2CV5 - chains J and C of the 10 polymer chains in the assembly; structure by X-ray diffraction, 2.50 A resolution.

# Chain J
Molecule: 146-nt DNA strand
Sequence (146 nucleotides; numbered 147 to 292; the number before each row is that of its first residue):
   147 ATCAATATCC ACCTGCAGAT TCTACCAAAA GTGTATTTGG AAACTGCTCC ATCAAAAGGC
   207 ATGTTCAGCT GAATTCAGCT GAACATGCCT TTTGATGGAG CAGTTTCCAA ATACACTTTT
   267 GGTAGAATCT GCAGGTGGAT ATTGAT
Metal / ion sites: Mn2+ site 1 near DG185 (its only coordinating residue here); Mn2+ site 2 near DG217 (its only coordinating residue here); Mn2+ site 3 near DG267 (its only coordinating residue here); Mn2+ site 4 near DG280 (its only coordinating residue here)

# Chain C
Name: Histone H2A.a
From: Homo sapiens
UniProt: P28001 (H2AA_HUMAN); residues 0-129 here = UniProt positions 0-129
Amino-acid sequence (130 residues; numbered 0 to 129; the number before each row is that of its first residue; numbering starts at 0):
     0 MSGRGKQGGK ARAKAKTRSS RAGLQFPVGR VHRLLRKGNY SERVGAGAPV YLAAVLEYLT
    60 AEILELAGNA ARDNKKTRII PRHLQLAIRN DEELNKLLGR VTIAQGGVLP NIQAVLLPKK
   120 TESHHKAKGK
Unresolved in the structure: 0-10, 119-129

# How chain J and chain C interact
Contacting residue pairs (16; chain J residue first):
  DT258(J) - Arg42(C)  hydrogen bond to the sugar
  DT258(J) - Val43(C)  phosphate contact
  DT258(J) - Gly44(C)  phosphate contact
  DT258(J) - Ala45(C)  hydrogen bond to the phosphate
  DA259(J) - Arg42(C)  phosphate contact
  DA259(J) - Val43(C)  hydrogen bond to the phosphate
  DT263(J) - Arg11(C)  hydrogen bond to the base
  DT264(J) - Arg11(C)  hydrogen bond to the base
  DG267(J) - Thr16(C)  sugar contact
  DG268(J) - Arg29(C)  hydrogen bond to the phosphate
  DT269(J) - Arg29(C)  salt bridge to the phosphate
  DG277(J) - Thr76(C)  hydrogen bond to the phosphate
  DG277(J) - Arg77(C)  sugar contact
  DC278(J) - Lys75(C)  phosphate contact
  DC278(J) - Thr76(C)  hydrogen bond to the phosphate
  DC278(J) - Arg77(C)  hydrogen bond to the phosphate
Other interface residues (no listed pair), chain J (12 interface residues in all): DT265, DT266, DA279
Other interface residues (no listed pair), chain C (16 interface residues in all): Lys13, Ala14, Pro26, His31, Glu41, Lys74

# Overview
12 residues of chain J face 16 of chain C across their interface; the contacts include 9 hydrogen bonds and 1
salt bridge. Polar pairs include DT263(J)-Arg11(C), DT264(J)-Arg11(C) and DT258(J)-Arg42(C).
Chain J is a 146-nt DNA strand and chain C is Histone H2A.a (Homo sapiens); the structure, Crystal structure
of human nucleosome core particle, was determined by X-ray diffraction.
